7P4M - chain A; structure by X-ray diffraction, 1.55 A resolution.

[Chain A]
Molecule: Quinolinate synthase A
From: Thermotoga maritima MSB8
Notes: EC 2.5.1.72
UniProt: Q9X1X7 (NADA_THEMA); numbering as in UniProt (aligned over 1-298)
Chain sequence (305 residues; row label = number of the first residue in the row; numbers below 1 keep their minus sign (Met-6 is residue -6)):
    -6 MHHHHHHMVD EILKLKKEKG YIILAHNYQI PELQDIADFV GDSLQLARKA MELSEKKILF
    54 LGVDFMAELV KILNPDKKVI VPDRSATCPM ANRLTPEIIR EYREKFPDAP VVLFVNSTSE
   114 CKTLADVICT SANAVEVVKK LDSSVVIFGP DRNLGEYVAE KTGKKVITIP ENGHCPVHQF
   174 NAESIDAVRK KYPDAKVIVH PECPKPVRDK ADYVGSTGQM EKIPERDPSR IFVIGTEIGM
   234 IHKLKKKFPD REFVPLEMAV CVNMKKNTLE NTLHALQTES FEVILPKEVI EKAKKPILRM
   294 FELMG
Unresolved in the structure: -6 to -5
Differences from the reference sequence: initiating methionine (-6); expression tag (-5 to 0); engineered mutation Phe107 (Tyr in Q9X1X7), Arg219 (Lys in Q9X1X7)
Curated features (UniProtKB/Swiss-Prot):
  - binding site (iminosuccinate): His19, Ser36, Ser124, His193 to Glu195, Thr210
  - binding site ([4Fe-4S] cluster): Cys81, Cys168, Cys254
  - mutagenesis: Tyr21 (Y21F: Retains weak activity; when associated with R-219)
Metal / ion sites: 4Fe-4S cluster Fe: Cys81, Cys168, Cys254; 3Fe-4S cluster Fe: Cys81, Cys168, Cys254
Ligand contacts: 3Fe-4S cluster / 4Fe-4S cluster: Tyr21, Val56, Thr80, Cys81, Pro82, Met83, Asn109, Cys168, Pro169, Val170, Glu195, Cys254, Met257
From the paper describing this entry:
  - mutagenesis - A84I, A84L, S124A: decreased catalytic activity
  - conformationally variable residues (side-chain flip): Phe58 (from molecular simulation)
  - catalytic residues: Ser124 (proposed by the authors, not directly observed)

[Summary]
Ligands of chain A: 3Fe-4S cluster / 4Fe-4S cluster. The 4Fe-4S cluster Fe site is built by Cys81, Cys168 and
Cys254. From UniProt: 7 iminosuccinate-binding residues, 3 [4Fe-4S] cluster-binding residues and one
mutagenesis site. From the paper: the catalytic residue Ser124; A84I, A84L and S124A reduce catalytic
activity.
Chain A is Quinolinate synthase A (Thermotoga maritima MSB8); the structure, Structure of the quinolinate
synthase Y107F variant in an empty open form, was determined by X-ray diffraction, deposited together with
7P4P and 7P4Q.
